Entry 6QGS (X-ray diffraction, 2.75 A resolution); this record covers chain B.

Chain B:
Name: Acyl-protein thioesterase 1
Source organism: Homo sapiens
Notes: EC 3.1.2.-
UniProt: O75608 (LYPA1_HUMAN); residue numbers follow UniProt; this construct covers 1-230
Amino-acid sequence (233 residues; each row starts with the number of its first residue; numbers below 1 keep their minus sign (Gly-2 is residue -2)):
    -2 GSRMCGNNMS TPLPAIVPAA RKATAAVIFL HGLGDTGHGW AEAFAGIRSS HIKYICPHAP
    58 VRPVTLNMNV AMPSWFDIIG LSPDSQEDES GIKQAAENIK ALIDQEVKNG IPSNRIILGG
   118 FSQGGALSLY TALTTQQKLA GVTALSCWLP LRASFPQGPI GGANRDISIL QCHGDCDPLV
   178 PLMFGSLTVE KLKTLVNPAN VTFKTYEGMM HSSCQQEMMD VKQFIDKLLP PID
Unresolved in the structure: -2 to 4, 230
Construct notes: expression tag (-2 to 0)
Curated features (UniProtKB/Swiss-Prot):
  - active site (Charge relay system): Ser119, Asp174, His208
  - modified residue: Lys224 (N6-acetyllysine)
  - mutagenesis: Ser119 (S119A: Loss of thioesterase and lysophospholipase activity)
From the paper describing this entry:
  - catalytic residues: Ser119, His208
  - mutagenesis - M65E: decreased binding to liposome
  - binding site for palmitic acid: Leu30, Ile75, Leu78, Ser79, Pro80, Ser119, Leu176, Phe181, Leu184

Overview:
UniProt lists 3 active-site residues and one mutagenesis site. The paper reports catalytic residues Ser119 and
His208; M65E reduces binding to liposome.
Chain B is Acyl-protein thioesterase 1 (Homo sapiens); the structure, Crystal structure of APT1 bound to
palmitic acid, was determined by X-ray diffraction together with 6QGN, 6QGO and 6QGQ from the same study.
